1XNQ - chains A and E of the 23 polymer chains in the assembly; structure by X-ray diffraction, 3.05 A resolution.

== Chain A ==
Molecule: 16S ribosomal RNA
Source organism: Thermus thermophilus
Sequence (1522 nucleotides; numbered 0 to 1544 plus 19 insertion-coded residues; 42 numbers in that range are skipped by the numbering (no residue carries them; nothing is unmodelled there); the number before each row is that of its first residue; a row labelled like 190A-190L holds insertion residues (190A, then the next letters in order); numbering starts at 0):
     0 UUUGUUGGAG AGUUUGAUCC UGGCUCAGGG UGAACGCUGG CGGCGUGCCU AAGACAUGCA
    60 AGUCGUGCGG G
    73 CCGCGGGGUU UU
    88 ACUCCG
    95 UGGUC
   101 AGCGGCGGAC GGGUGAGUAA CGCGUGGGU
  129A G
   130 ACCUACCCGG AAGAGGGGGA CAACCCGGGG AAACUCGGGC UAAUCCCCCA UGUGGACCCG
   190 C
190A-190L CCCUUGGGGUGU
   191 GUCCAAAGGG CUUU
   216 GCCCGCUUCC GGAUGGGCCC GCGUCCCAUC AGCUAGUUGG UGGGGUAAUG GCCCACCAAG
   276 GCGACGACGG GUAGCCGGUC UGAGAGGAUG GCCGGCCACA GGGGCACUGA GACACGGGCC
   336 CCACUCCUAC GGGAGGCAGC AGUUAGGAAU CUUCCGCAAU GGGCGCAAGC CUGACGGAGC
   396 GACGCCGCUU GGAGGAAGAA GCCCUUCGGG GUGUAAACUC CUGAA
   442 CCCGGGACGA AACCCCCGAC GA
   474 GGGGACUGAC GGUACCGGG
   494 GUAAUAGCGC CGGCCAACUC CGUGCCAGCA GCCGCGGUAA UACGGAGGGC GCGAGCGUUA
   554 CCCGGAUUCA CUGGGCGUAA AGGGCGUGUA GGCGGCCUGG GGCGUCCCAU GUGAAAGACC
   614 ACGGCUCAAC CGUGGGGGAG CGUGGGAUAC GCUCAGGCUA GACGGUGGGA GAGGGUGGUG
   674 GAAUUCCCGG AGUAGCGGUG AAAUGCGCAG AUACCGGGAG GAACGCCGAU GGCGAAGGCA
   734 GCCACCUGGU CCACCCGUGA CGCUGAGGCG CGAAAGCGUG GGGAGCAAAC CGGAUUAGAU
   794 ACCCGGGUAG UCCACGCCCU AAACGAUGCG CGCUAGGUCU CUGGGUCU
   848 CCUGGGGGCC GAAGCUAACG CGUUAAGCGC GCCGCCUGGG GAGUACGGCC GCAAGGCUGA
   908 AACUCAAAGG AAUUGACGGG GGCCCGCACA AGCGGUGGAG CAUGUGGUUU AAUUCGAAGC
   968 AACGCGAAGA ACCUUACCAG GCCUUGACAU GCUA
 1001A G
  1002 GGAACCCGGG UGAAAGCCUG GGGUGCCCC
1030A-1030D GCGA
  1031 GGGGAGCCCU AGCACAGGUG CUGCAUGGCC GUCGUCAGCU CGUGCCGUGA GGUGUUGGGU
  1091 UAAGUCCCGC AACGAGCGCA ACCCCCGCCG UUAGUUGCCA GCGGUUCGGC CGGGCACUCU
  1151 AACGGGACUG CCCGCGAAA
  1171 GCGGGAGGAA GGAGGGGACG ACGUCUGGUC AGCAUGGCCC UUACGGCCUG GGCGACACAC
  1231 GUGCUACAAU GCCCACUACA AAGCGAUGCC ACCCGGCAAC GGGGAGCUAA UCGCAAAAAG
  1291 GUGGGCCCAG UUCGGAUUGG GGUCUGCAAC CCGACCCCAU GAAGCCGGAA UCGCUAGUAA
  1351 UCGCGGAUCA G
 1361A C
  1362 CAUGCCGCGG UGAAUACGUU CCCGGGCCUU GUACACACCG CCCGUCACGC CAUGGGAGCG
  1422 GGCUCUACCC GAAGUCGCCG GG
  1446 AGCCUACGGG
  1459 CAGGCGCCGA GGGUAGGGCC CGUGACUGGG GCGAAGUCGU AACAAGGUAG CUGUACCGGA
  1519 AGGUGCGGCU GGAUCACCUC CUUUCU
Unresolved in the structure: 0-4, 1001A, 1030A-1030D, 1361A, 1535-1538
Metal / ion sites: Mg2+ site 1 near U17 (its only coordinating residue here); Mg2+ site 2 near G21 (its only coordinating residue here); Mg2+ site 3: G46, G394; Mg2+ site 4: C48, G115; Mg2+ site 5 near A53 (its only coordinating residue here); Mg2+ site 6: A59, U387; Mg2+ site 7: G61, U62, G105; Mg2+ site 8: G69, G70, U98; Mg2+ site 9: G107, A325, G326; Mg2+ site 10: A109, G331; Mg2+ site 11: A116, G117, G289; Mg2+ site 12: C121, G124, U125, G126, G236; 63 more Mg2+ sites not listed
Ligand contacts: paromomycin (PAR): C1404, G1405, U1406, C1407, A1408, C1409, C1490, G1491, A1492, A1493, G1494, U1495, C1496

== Chain E ==
Protein: Ribosomal protein S5
Source organism: Thermus thermophilus
Reference sequence: P27152 (RS5_THETH); residues 1-162 here correspond to UniProt positions 0-161 (UniProt number = residue number - 1)
Sequence (162 residues; numbered 1 to 162; the number before each row is that of its first residue):
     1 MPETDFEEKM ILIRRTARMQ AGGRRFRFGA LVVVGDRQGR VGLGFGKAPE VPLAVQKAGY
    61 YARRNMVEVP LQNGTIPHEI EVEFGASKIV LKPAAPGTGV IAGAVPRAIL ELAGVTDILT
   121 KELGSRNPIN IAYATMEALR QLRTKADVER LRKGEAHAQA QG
Unresolved in the structure: 1-4, 155-162

== Interface between chain A and chain E ==
Residue-residue contacts - 79 pairs, chain A then chain E:
  U5(A) / Ala-95(E)  base contact
  G6(A) / Ala-94(E)  base contact
  G6(A) / Ala-95(E)  hydrogen bond to the base
  G6(A) / Thr-98(E)  hydrogen bond to the base
  G6(A) / Leu-119(E)  base contact
  G7(A) / Lys-92(E)  hydrogen bond to the base
  G7(A) / Ile-101(E)  phosphate contact
  G7(A) / Thr-120(E)  hydrogen bond to the sugar
  G7(A) / Lys-121(E)  base contact
  A8(A) / Ile-101(E)  sugar contact
  A8(A) / Ala-102(E)  hydrogen bond to the sugar
  A8(A) / Gly-103(E)  hydrogen bond to the sugar
  A8(A) / Arg-107(E)  base contact
  A8(A) / Thr-120(E)  sugar contact
  G9(A) / Lys-121(E)  salt bridge to the phosphate
  G9(A) / Glu-122(E)  hydrogen bond to the phosphate
  G9(A) / Arg-126(E)  salt bridge to the phosphate
  A10(A) / Arg-126(E)  phosphate contact
  G15(A) / Ala-17(E)  hydrogen bond to the base
  G15(A) / Arg-18(E)  base contact
  G15(A) / Met-19(E)  base contact
  G15(A) / Arg-24(E)  hydrogen bond to the sugar
  A16(A) / Thr-16(E)  sugar contact
  A16(A) / Ala-17(E)  sugar contact
  U17(A) / Arg-14(E)  hydrogen bond to the phosphate
  C18(A) / Arg-14(E)  salt bridge to the phosphate
  C18(A) / Asn-127(E)  hydrogen bond to the phosphate
  C18(A) / Asn-130(E)  phosphate contact
  C19(A) / Ala-86(E)  phosphate contact
  C19(A) / Ser-125(E)  hydrogen bond to the phosphate
  C19(A) / Asn-127(E)  phosphate contact
  C19(A) / Asn-130(E)  hydrogen bond to the phosphate
  U20(A) / Ala-86(E)  phosphate contact
  G558(A) / Lys-121(E)  phosphate contact
  A559(A) / Lys-121(E)  salt bridge to the phosphate
  A559(A) / Arg-126(E)  salt bridge to the phosphate
  U560(A) / Leu-123(E)  base contact
  A864(A) / Gly-85(E)  phosphate contact
  U921(A) / Arg-18(E)  sugar contact
  U921(A) / Met-19(E)  hydrogen bond to the sugar
  U921(A) / Gln-20(E)  sugar contact
  G922(A) / Met-19(E)  phosphate contact
  G922(A) / Gln-20(E)  hydrogen bond to the phosphate
  G922(A) / Ala-21(E)  phosphate contact
  A923(A) / Ala-21(E)  phosphate contact
  C1069(A) / Arg-25(E)  phosphate contact
  U1070(A) / Arg-18(E)  salt bridge to the phosphate
  U1070(A) / Gln-20(E)  phosphate contact
  U1070(A) / Arg-25(E)  salt bridge to the phosphate
  C1071(A) / Arg-18(E)  salt bridge to the phosphate
  C1071(A) / Arg-27(E)  salt bridge to the phosphate
  G1072(A) / Pro-49(E)  phosphate contact
  G1072(A) / Lys-57(E)  salt bridge to the phosphate
  U1073(A) / Lys-57(E)  salt bridge to the phosphate
  G1074(A) / Tyr-60(E)  phosphate contact
  G1074(A) / Tyr-61(E)  hydrogen bond to the phosphate
  G1077(A) / Lys-47(E)  hydrogen bond to the base
  U1078(A) / Ile-129(E)  sugar contact
  U1078(A) / Asn-130(E)  hydrogen bond to the sugar
  U1078(A) / Tyr-133(E)  phosphate contact
  G1079(A) / Arg-14(E)  hydrogen bond to the phosphate
  G1079(A) / Tyr-133(E)  hydrogen bond to the phosphate
  A1080(A) / Arg-14(E)  salt bridge to the phosphate
  A1080(A) / Thr-16(E)  hydrogen bond to the phosphate
  A1080(A) / Ala-17(E)  sugar contact
  A1080(A) / Lys-47(E)  phosphate contact
  G1081(A) / Thr-16(E)  hydrogen bond to the phosphate
  G1081(A) / Ala-17(E)  phosphate contact
  G1081(A) / Arg-18(E)  phosphate contact
  G1081(A) / Arg-27(E)  phosphate contact
  C1192(A) / Arg-25(E)  hydrogen bond to the base
  G1193(A) / Arg-25(E)  sugar contact
  U1194(A) / Gly-22(E)  sugar contact
  A1396(A) / Met-19(E)  base contact
  C1397(A) / Arg-24(E)  salt bridge to the phosphate
  A1398(A) / Gln-20(E)  hydrogen bond to the base
  A1398(A) / Ala-21(E)  base contact
  A1398(A) / Gly-22(E)  base contact
  A1398(A) / Gly-23(E)  base contact
Interface residues without a listed pair, chain E (41 interface residues in all): Phe-45, Phe-84, Ser-87

== Overview ==
The interface between chain A and chain E involves 36 residues on one side and 41 on the other, with 24
hydrogen bonds and 13 salt bridges. Polar contacts include G6(A)/Ala-95(E), G6(A)/Thr-98(E) and
G7(A)/Lys-92(E). Ligands of chain A: paromomycin.
Chain A is 16S ribosomal RNA and chain E is Ribosomal protein S5, both from Thermus thermophilus; the
structure, Structure of an Inosine-Adenine Wobble Base Pair Complex in the Context of the Decoding Center, was
determined by X-ray diffraction (same publication as 1XNR).
